PDB entry 1P47 | X-ray diffraction, 2.20 A resolution | chains D and B of the 4 polymer chains in the assembly

Chain D:
Molecule: 22-nt DNA strand
Sequence (22 nucleotides; numbered 42 to 63; the number before each row is that of its first residue):
    42 CACGCCCACGCCGCCCACGCCA

Chain B:
Molecule: Early growth response protein 1
Organism: Mus musculus
Reference sequence: P08046 (EGR1_MOUSE); residues 102-188 here correspond to UniProt positions 333-419 (UniProt number = residue number + 231)
Amino-acid sequence (87 residues; each row starts with the number of its first residue):
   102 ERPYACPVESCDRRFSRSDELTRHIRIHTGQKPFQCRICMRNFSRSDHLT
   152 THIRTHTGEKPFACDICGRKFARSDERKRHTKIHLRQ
Unresolved in the structure: 102, 187-188
Metal / ion sites: Zn2+ site 1: Cys-107, Cys-112, His-125, His-129; Zn2+ site 2: Cys-137, Cys-140, His-153, His-157; Zn2+ site 3: Cys-165, Cys-168, His-181, His-185
Swiss-Prot annotation at these positions:
  - zinc finger: Tyr-105 to His-129 (C2H2-type 1), Phe-135 to His-157 (C2H2-type 2), Phe-163 to His-185 (C2H2-type 3)
  - site (Interaction with DNA): Arg-103, Arg-114, Arg-118, Arg-124, Arg-142, Arg-146, Arg-170, Arg-174, Arg-180

Chain D / chain B interface:
Pairs across the interface - 14 pairs, chain D then chain B:
  DA43(D) / Arg-118(B)  base contact
  DA43(D) / Asp-120(B)  hydrogen bond to the base
  DC44(D) / Ser-147(B)  sugar contact
  DG45(D) / Arg-124(B)  base contact
  DG45(D) / Asp-148(B)  base contact
  DC46(D) / Arg-146(B)  base contact
  DC46(D) / Asp-148(B)  hydrogen bond to the base
  DC47(D) / Phe-163(B)  phosphate contact
  DC47(D) / Ser-175(B)  hydrogen bond to the phosphate
  DC48(D) / Lys-179(B)  phosphate contact
  DA49(D) / Arg-174(B)  base contact
  DA49(D) / Asp-176(B)  hydrogen bond to the base
  DA49(D) / Lys-179(B)  phosphate contact
  DG51(D) / Arg-180(B)  hydrogen bond to the base
Other interface residues (no listed pair), chain D (10 interface residues in all): DC42, DC50
Other interface residues (no listed pair), chain B (15 interface residues in all): Phe-135, Arg-155, Arg-178

Summary:
10 residues of chain D face 15 of chain B across their interface; the contacts include 5 hydrogen bonds. Polar
contacts include DA43(D)/Asp-120(B), DC46(D)/Asp-148(B) and DA49(D)/Asp-176(B). Cys-107(B), Cys-112(B),
His-125(B) and His-129(B) form the Zn2+ site 1.
Chain D is a 22-nt DNA strand and chain B is Early growth response protein 1 (Mus musculus); the structure,
Crystal Structure of tandem Zif268 molecules complexed to DNA, was determined by X-ray diffraction.
